Entry 9GRC (electron microscopy, 3.50 A resolution); this record covers chains E and V of the 5 polymer chains in the assembly.

# Chain E
Name: Lipoprotein-releasing system transmembrane protein LolE
Organism: Escherichia coli K-12
UniProtKB: P75958 (LOLE_ECOLI); residue numbers follow UniProt; this construct covers 1-414
Amino-acid sequence (414 residues; numbered 1 to 414; the number before each row is that of its first residue):
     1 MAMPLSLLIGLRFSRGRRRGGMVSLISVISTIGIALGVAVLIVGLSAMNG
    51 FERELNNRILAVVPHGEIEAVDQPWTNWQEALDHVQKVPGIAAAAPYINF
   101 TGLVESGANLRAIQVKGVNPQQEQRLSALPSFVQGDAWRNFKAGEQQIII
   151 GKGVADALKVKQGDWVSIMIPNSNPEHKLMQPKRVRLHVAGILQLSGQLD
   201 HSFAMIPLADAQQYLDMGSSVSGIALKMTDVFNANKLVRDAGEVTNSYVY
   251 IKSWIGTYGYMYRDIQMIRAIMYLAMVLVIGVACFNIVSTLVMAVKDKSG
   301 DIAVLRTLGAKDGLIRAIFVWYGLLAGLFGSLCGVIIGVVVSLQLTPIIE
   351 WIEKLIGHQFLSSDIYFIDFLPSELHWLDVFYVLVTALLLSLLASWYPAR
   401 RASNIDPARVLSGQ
Unresolved in the structure: 1-3, 413-414
Ligand contacts: Z41 ((2S)-3-hydroxypropane-1,2-diyl dihexadecanoate): Val-40, Met-267, Ile-268, Ile-271, Met-272, Leu-278
From the paper describing this entry:
  - mutagenesis - L60D, V63D, H65D: unchanged binding to lipoprotein
  - mutagenesis - L60D, V63D, H65D, Y97D, L126D, L199D, F203D, T307A: decreased growth
  - mutagenesis - L103D, I113D, W254D: abolished growth
  - mutagenesis - T101A, Q114A: unchanged growth

# Chain V
Name: lipoprotein(LPP)
Organism: Escherichia coli K-12
Amino-acid sequence (10 residues; row label = number of the first residue in the row):
     1 CSSNAKIDQL
Glycans and other covalent adducts: (2S)-3-hydroxypropane-1,2-diyl dihexadecanoate (Z41) linked to Cys-1; palmitic acid (PLM) linked to Cys-1

# Chain E / chain V interface
Pairs across the interface (7; chain E residue first):
  Asn-235(E) / Gln-9(V)  hydrogen bond
  Tyr-248(E) / Leu-10(V)  hydrogen bond (side chain-backbone)
  Ile-251(E) / Gln-9(V)
  Ile-251(E) / Leu-10(V)
  Lys-252(E) / Gln-9(V)
  Ser-253(E) / Gln-9(V)  hydrogen bond
  Gly-256(E) / Ile-7(V)
Other interface residues (no listed pair), chain E (8 interface residues in all): Arg-263, Asp-264
Other interface residues (no listed pair), chain V (4 interface residues in all): Ser-3
From the paper, about this interface:
  - interface residues, chain E: Tyr-248(E), Ile-251(E), Gly-256(E)

# Summary
Chain E and chain V form an interface of 8 and 4 residues respectively; the contacts include 3 hydrogen bonds.
Among the polar pairs are Asn-235(E)/Gln-9(V), Tyr-248(E)/Leu-10(V) and Ser-253(E)/Gln-9(V). From the paper:
L60D, V63D and H65D of chain E, among others, reduce growth; interface residues Tyr-248(E), Ile-251(E) and
Gly-256(E); 13 substitutions were tested in all.
Chain E is Lipoprotein-releasing system transmembrane protein LolE and chain V is lipoprotein(LPP), both from
Escherichia coli K-12; the structure, Cryo-EM structure of lipoprotein-bound LolCDE in nanodiscs, was
determined by electron microscopy (same publication as 9GVK).
